PDB entry 8SV8 | electron microscopy, 3.38 A resolution | chains A and C of the 4 polymer chains in the assembly

Chain A:
Protein: Ubiquitin-like modifier-activating enzyme 7
Organism: Homo sapiens
Reference sequence: P41226 (UBA7_HUMAN); residue numbers follow UniProt; this construct covers 1-1012
Sequence (1012 residues; numbered 1 to 1012; the number before each row is that of its first residue):
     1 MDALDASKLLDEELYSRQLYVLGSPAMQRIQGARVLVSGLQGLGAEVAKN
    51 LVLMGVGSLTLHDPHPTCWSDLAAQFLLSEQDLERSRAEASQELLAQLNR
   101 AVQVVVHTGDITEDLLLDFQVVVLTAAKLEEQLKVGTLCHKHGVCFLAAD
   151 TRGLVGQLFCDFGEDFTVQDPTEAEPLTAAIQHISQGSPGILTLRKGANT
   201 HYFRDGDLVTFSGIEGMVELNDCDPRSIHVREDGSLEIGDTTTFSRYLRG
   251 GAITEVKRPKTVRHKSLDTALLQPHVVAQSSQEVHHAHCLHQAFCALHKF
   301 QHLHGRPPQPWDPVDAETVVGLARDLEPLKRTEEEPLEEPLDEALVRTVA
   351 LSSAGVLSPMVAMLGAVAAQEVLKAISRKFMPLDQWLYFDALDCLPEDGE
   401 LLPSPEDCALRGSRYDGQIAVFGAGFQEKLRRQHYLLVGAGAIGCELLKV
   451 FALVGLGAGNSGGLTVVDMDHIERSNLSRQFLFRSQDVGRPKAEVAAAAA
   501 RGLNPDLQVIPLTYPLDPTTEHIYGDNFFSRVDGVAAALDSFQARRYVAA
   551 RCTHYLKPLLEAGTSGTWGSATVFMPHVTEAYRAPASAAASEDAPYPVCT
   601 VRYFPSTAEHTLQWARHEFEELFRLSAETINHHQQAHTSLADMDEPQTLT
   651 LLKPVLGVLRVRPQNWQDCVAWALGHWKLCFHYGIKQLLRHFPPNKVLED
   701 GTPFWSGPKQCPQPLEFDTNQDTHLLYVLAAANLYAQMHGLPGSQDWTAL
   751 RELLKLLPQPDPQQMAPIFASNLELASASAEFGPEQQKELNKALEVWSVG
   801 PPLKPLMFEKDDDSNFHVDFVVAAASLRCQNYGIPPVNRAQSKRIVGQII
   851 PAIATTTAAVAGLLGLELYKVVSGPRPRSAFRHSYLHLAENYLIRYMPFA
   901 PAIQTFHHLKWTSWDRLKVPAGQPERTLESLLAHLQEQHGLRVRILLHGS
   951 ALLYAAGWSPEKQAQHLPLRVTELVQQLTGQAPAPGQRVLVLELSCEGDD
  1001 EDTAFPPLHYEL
Not modelled in the structure: 1-20
Small-molecule neighbours: adenosine monophosphate (AMP): Val438, Gly439, Ala440, Gly441, Ala442, Ile443, Val467, Asp468, Met469, Asp470, Lys492, Pro515, Leu516, Ala538, Leu539, Asp540, Ser541, Ala544
Swiss-Prot annotation at these positions:
  - active site: Cys599 (Glycyl thioester intermediate)
  - modified residue: Ser266 (Phosphoserine)
  - natural variant: Glu397 to Leu1012 (deletion: Found in a small consanguineous family with learning disability; uncertain significance)
From the paper describing this entry:
  - catalytic residues: Cys599 (citing earlier work)
  - binding site for adenosine monophosphate: Ile443, Asp468, Lys492
  - catalytic residues: Ala442, Ile443
  - catalytic residues: Arg479 (by similarity / conservation)
  - mutagenesis - D468R: decreased catalytic activity on ISG15
  - specificity-determining residues: Ile894, Tyr896, Phe899 (by similarity / conservation)
  - mutagenesis - R602D, H691D, D999R/E1001K: decreased catalytic activity with Ubiquitin/ISG15-conjugating enzyme E2 L6 (chain C)
  - specificity-determining residues: Ser995, Asp999 (proposed by the authors, not directly observed)
  - mutagenesis - K492A: decreased catalytic activity with Ubiquitin-like protein ISG15

Chain C:
Protein: Ubiquitin/ISG15-conjugating enzyme E2 L6
Organism: Homo sapiens
Notes: EC 2.3.2.23
Reference sequence: O14933 (UB2L6_HUMAN); residues 2-153 here = UniProt positions 2-153
Sequence (152 residues; each row starts with the number of its first residue):
     2 MASMRVVKELEDLQKKPPPYLRNLSSDDANVLVWHALLLPDQPPYHLKAF
    52 NLRISFPPEYPFKPPMIKFTTKIYHPNVDENGQICLPIISSENWKPSTKT
   102 SQVLEALNVLVNRPNIREPKRMDLADLLTQNPELFRKNAEEFTLRFGVDR
   152 PS
Differences from the reference sequence: engineered mutation Ser98 (Cys in O14933), Ser102 (Cys in O14933), Lys121 (Leu in O14933)
Swiss-Prot annotation at these positions:
  - active site: Cys86 (Glycyl thioester intermediate)
From the paper describing this entry:
  - catalytic residues: Cys86 (citing earlier work)
  - mutagenesis - K9E, E119K/D127R: decreased catalytic activity with Ubiquitin-like modifier-activating enzyme 7 (chain A)
  - specificity-determining residues: Met5, Lys9 (proposed by the authors, not directly observed)
  - mutagenesis - R6D/K9E/E12K: abolished catalytic activity with Ubiquitin-like modifier-activating enzyme 7 (chain A)

Chain A / chain C interface:
Contacting residue pairs (51; chain A residue first):
  Ala586(A) with Phe63(C), hydrophobic
  Ala590(A) with Phe63(C)
  Ala594(A) with Lys64(C)
  Pro595(A) with Lys64(C); Ser92(C), hydrogen bond (backbone-side chain)
  Tyr596(A) with Ser92(C)
  Pro597(A) with Ser92(C)
  Val598(A) with Cys86(C), hydrophobic; Glu119(C)
  Cys599(A) with Glu119(C)
  Arg602(A) with Pro120(C); Met123(C), hydrogen bond
  Tyr603(A) with Arg118(C)
  Gln687(A) with Met123(C)
  His691(A) with Met123(C); Asp127(C), salt bridge
  Glu699(A) with Arg118(C)
  Asp700(A) with Arg118(C), salt bridge
  Arg944(A) with Lys9(C); Glu12(C)
  Ile945(A) with Met5(C), hydrophobic; Val8(C), hydrophobic; Lys9(C); Glu12(C)
  Leu947(A) with Ser4(C); Met5(C); Val8(C), hydrophobic
  Gly949(A) with Ser4(C)
  Ser950(A) with Ser4(C), hydrogen bond; Asp29(C); Ala30(C); Asn31(C); Val32(C), hydrogen bond (backbone-backbone); Leu33(C)
  Ala951(A) with Asp29(C); Ala30(C)
  Leu952(A) with Asp29(C), hydrogen bond (backbone-backbone)
  Gly957(A) with Glu12(C)
  Trp958(A) with Asp29(C)
  Lys962(A) with Asp29(C), salt bridge
  Leu978(A) with Asp29(C); Ala30(C)
  Glu993(A) with Met2(C); Met5(C)
  Leu994(A) with Met5(C)
  Ser995(A) with Met5(C); Lys9(C)
  Asp999(A) with Lys9(C), salt bridge
  Asp1000(A) with Lys9(C)
  Glu1001(A) with Lys9(C); Lys100(C), salt bridge
Other interface residues (no listed pair), chain A (36 interface residues in all): Asp593, Leu688, Val697, Ser779, His966
Other interface residues (no listed pair), chain C (25 interface residues in all): Glu60, Ser91, Glu93, Leu128
From the paper, about this interface:
  - specific contacts: Met5(C)-Ile945(A), Met5(C)-Leu947(A), Met5(C)-Glu993(A), Met5(C)-Leu994(A), Lys9(C)-Ser995(A), Lys9(C)-Asp999(A) (salt bridge), Lys9(C)-Glu1001(A), Glu12(C)-Arg944(A), Asp29(C)-Ser950(A), Glu119(C)-Arg602(A), Asp127(C)-His691(A) (hydrogen bond)
  - interface residues, chain A: Ile945(A), Leu947(A), Leu952(A), Glu993(A), Leu994(A), Ser995(A)
  - interface residues, chain C: Met5(C), Val8(C)

In short:
36 residues of chain A and 25 residues of chain C are in contact; the contacts include 5 hydrogen bonds and 5
salt bridges. Polar pairs include His691(A)-Asp127(C), Asp700(A)-Arg118(C) and Lys962(A)-Asp29(C). The authors
report contacts between Arg602(A) and Glu119(C), His691(A) and Asp127(C) and Met5(C) and Ile945(A) among
others; a salt bridge between Lys9(C) and Asp999(A). The paper reports catalytic residues Cys599(A), Ala442(A)
and Cys86(C) among others; R602D, H691D and D999R/E1001K of chain A reduce catalytic activity with
Ubiquitin/ISG15-conjugating enzyme E2 L6 (chain C); 8 substitutions were tested in all.
Here chain A is Ubiquitin-like modifier-activating enzyme 7 and chain C is Ubiquitin/ISG15-conjugating enzyme
E2 L6, both from Homo sapiens. Entry 8SV8 (Cryo-EM structure of a double loaded human UBA7-UBE2L6-ISG15
thioester mimetic complex from a composite map) was determined by electron microscopy together with 8SE9, 8SEA
and 8SEB from the same study.
